Entry 8VC4 (electron microscopy, 3.17 A resolution); this record covers chains A and B of the 4 polymer chains in the assembly.

# Chain A (and B)
Molecule: Potassium voltage-gated channel subfamily A member 2
Organism: Rattus norvegicus
Notes: chain B of this document is another copy of the same molecule, construct and numbering; everything in this record applies to it too
Reference sequence: P63142 (KCNA2_RAT); numbering as in UniProt (aligned over 1-499)
Sequence (536 residues; each row starts with the number of its first residue; numbers below 1 keep their minus sign (Met-36 is residue -36)):
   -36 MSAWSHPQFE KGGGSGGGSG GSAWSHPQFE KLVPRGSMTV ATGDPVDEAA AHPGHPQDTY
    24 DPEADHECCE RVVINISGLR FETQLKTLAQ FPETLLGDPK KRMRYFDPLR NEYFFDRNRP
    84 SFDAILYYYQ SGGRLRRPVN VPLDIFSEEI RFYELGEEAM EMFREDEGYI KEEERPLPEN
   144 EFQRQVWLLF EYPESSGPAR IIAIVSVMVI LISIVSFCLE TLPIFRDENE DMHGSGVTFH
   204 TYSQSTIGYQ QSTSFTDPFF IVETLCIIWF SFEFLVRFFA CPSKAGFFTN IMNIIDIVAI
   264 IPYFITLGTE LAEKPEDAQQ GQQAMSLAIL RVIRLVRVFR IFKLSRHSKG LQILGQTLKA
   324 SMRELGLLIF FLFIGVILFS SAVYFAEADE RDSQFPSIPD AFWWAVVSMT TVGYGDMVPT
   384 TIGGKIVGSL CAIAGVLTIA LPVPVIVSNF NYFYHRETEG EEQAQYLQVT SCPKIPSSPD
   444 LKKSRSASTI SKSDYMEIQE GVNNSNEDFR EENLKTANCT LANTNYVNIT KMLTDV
Disordered / not traced: -36 to 137, 193-205, 275-288, 422-499
Differences from the reference sequence: initiating methionine (-36); expression tag (-35 to 0); conflict His15 (Leu in P63142), Ser198 (Gly in P63142), Gln207 (Asn in P63142)

# Chain A / chain B interface
Pairs across the interface (64; chain A residue first):
  Ile177(A) with Ile340(B), hydrophobic
  Phe180(A) with Ser344(B); Phe348(B), hydrophobic; Ile361(B), hydrophobic
  Cys181(A) with Ile340(B), hydrophobic; Ile361(B), hydrophobic; Pro362(B); Phe365(B), hydrophobic
  Thr184(A) with Tyr347(B); Pro359(B); Ser360(B); Ile361(B), hydrogen bond (side chain-backbone); Pro362(B)
  Leu185(A) with Ser360(B)
  Pro186(A) with Ser360(B)
  Arg189(A) with Tyr347(B); Pro359(B), hydrogen bond (side chain-backbone)
  Arg294(A) with Asp352(B), salt bridge
  Arg297(A) with Phe348(B)
  Leu298(A) with Ala345(B), hydrophobic; Phe348(B), hydrophobic
  Val301(A) with Ser344(B)
  Phe302(A) with Leu341(B), hydrophobic
  Ile304(A) with Phe336(B), hydrophobic; Ile337(B), hydrophobic; Leu341(B), hydrophobic
  Ser311(A) with Phe333(B)
  Gly313(A) with Leu330(B); Phe334(B)
  Leu317(A) with Phe334(B), hydrophobic; Leu404(B), hydrophobic
  Leu328(A) with Leu400(B), hydrophobic
  Leu335(A) with Ile396(B), hydrophobic
  Trp366(A) with Pro382(B); Lys388(B); Ser392(B)
  Val369(A) with Ser392(B)
  Thr373(A) with Thr374(B); Ala395(B); Ile396(B)
  Thr374(A) with Thr374(B)
  Val375(A) with Ser371(B); Thr374(B); Val375(B); Gly376(B); Ala395(B), hydrophobic
  Gly376(A) with Gly376(B); Tyr377(B)
  Tyr377(A) with Trp367(B), hydrogen bond; Ser371(B), hydrogen bond; Gly378(B); Val381(B), hydrophobic
  Ile402(A) with Val399(B), hydrophobic
  Val406(A) with Leu400(B), hydrophobic; Ala403(B), hydrophobic
  Ile409(A) with Leu400(B), hydrophobic
  Val410(A) with Ala403(B); Pro407(B), hydrophobic
  Phe413(A) with Leu404(B), hydrophobic
  Asn414(A) with Leu404(B); Val408(B)
  Tyr417(A) with Arg326(B), hydrogen bond; Glu327(B), hydrogen bond; Leu330(B), hydrophobic
Also at the interface, not in a pair above, chain A (40 interface residues in all): Leu182, Phe305, Leu307, Leu314, Leu331, Ile332, Asp379, His418
Also at the interface, not in a pair above, chain B (41 interface residues in all): Ala351, Gly391, Pro405

# Summary
40 residues of chain A face 41 of chain B across their interface; the contacts include 6 hydrogen bonds and 1
salt bridge. Among the polar pairs are Arg294(A)-Asp352(B), Thr184(A)-Ile361(B) and Arg189(A)-Pro359(B).
Chain A and chain B are both Potassium voltage-gated channel subfamily A member 2 (Rattus norvegicus); the
structure, Voltage gated potassium ion channel Kv1.2 in Sodium, was determined by electron microscopy together
with 8VC3, 8VC6 and 8VCH from the same study.
